PDB entry 3MUD | X-ray diffraction, 2.20 A resolution | chains C and D of the 4 polymer chains in the assembly

[Chain C (and D)]
Name: Tropomyosin alpha-1 chain, Microtubule-associated protein RP/EB family member 1
From: Homo sapiens
Notes: chain D of this document is another copy of the same molecule, construct and numbering; everything in this record applies to it too
UniProt: chimeric construct of P09493, Q15691: residues 1-29 from P09493 (TPM1_HUMAN), isoform P09493-3 positions 1-29 (same numbers); residues 215-257 from Q15691 positions 215-257 (same numbers)
Amino-acid sequence (75 residues; row label = number of the first residue in the row; note: 185 numbers in that range are skipped by the numbering (no residue carries them; nothing is unmodelled there); numbers below 1 keep their minus sign (Gly-2 is residue -2)):
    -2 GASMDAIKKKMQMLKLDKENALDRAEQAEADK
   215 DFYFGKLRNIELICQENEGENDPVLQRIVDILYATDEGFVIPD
Disordered / not traced: 224-257 (chain D: 231-257)
Differences from the reference sequence: expression tag (-2 to 0)
UniProt features mapped onto this chain:
  - region: Lys220 to Ile242 (APC-binding), Glu232 to Ile255 (Interaction with SKA1)
  - modified residue: Met1 (N-acetylmethionine), Lys220 (N6-acetyllysine)

[Interface between chain C and chain D]
Contacting residue pairs - 35 pairs, chain C then chain D:
  Met8(C) with Ile4(D); Met8(D), hydrophobic; Leu11(D), hydrophobic
  Leu11(C) with Lys15(D)
  Lys12(C) with Leu11(D)
  Asp14(C) with Lys15(D), salt bridge
  Lys15(C) with Asp14(D); Ala18(D)
  Ala18(C) with Ala18(D), hydrophobic; Leu19(D); Ala22(D)
  Leu19(C) with Ala18(D), hydrophobic; Arg21(D)
  Arg21(C) with Leu19(D); Ala22(D); Glu26(D), salt bridge
  Ala22(C) with Arg21(D); Ala22(D), hydrophobic; Ala25(D)
  Glu23(C) with Arg21(D)
  Ala25(C) with Ala25(D), hydrophobic; Glu26(D); Lys29(D)
  Glu26(C) with Arg21(D), salt bridge; Ala25(D)
  Asp28(C) with Lys29(D)
  Lys29(C) with Asp28(D); Tyr217(D)
  Tyr217(C) with Lys29(D); Phe218(D); Leu221(D)
  Phe218(C) with Tyr217(D), hydrophobic
  Lys220(C) with Leu221(D)
  Leu221(C) with Lys220(D); Leu221(D), hydrophobic
Other interface residues (no listed pair), chain D (19 interface residues in all): Lys7, Glu23

[In short]
Chain C and chain D form an interface of 18 and 19 residues respectively; the contacts include 3 salt bridges.
Polar contacts include Asp14(C)-Lys15(D) and Arg21(C)-Glu26(D).
Chain C and chain D are both Tropomyosin alpha-1 chain, Microtubule-associated protein RP/EB family member 1
(Homo sapiens); the structure, Structure of the Tropomyosin Overlap Complex from Chicken Smooth Muscle, was
determined by X-ray diffraction (same publication as 3MTU).
